PDB entry 7JTK | electron microscopy, 3.20 A resolution | chains Y and Z of the 39 polymer chains in the assembly

# Chain Y (and Z)
Name: Flagellar radial spoke protein 16
Source organism: Chlamydomonas reinhardtii
Notes: chain Z of this document is another copy of the same molecule, construct and numbering; everything in this record applies to it too
UniProt: A8IKR9 (A8IKR9_CHLRE); numbering as in UniProt (aligned over 1-346)
Amino-acid sequence (346 residues; each row starts with the number of its first residue):
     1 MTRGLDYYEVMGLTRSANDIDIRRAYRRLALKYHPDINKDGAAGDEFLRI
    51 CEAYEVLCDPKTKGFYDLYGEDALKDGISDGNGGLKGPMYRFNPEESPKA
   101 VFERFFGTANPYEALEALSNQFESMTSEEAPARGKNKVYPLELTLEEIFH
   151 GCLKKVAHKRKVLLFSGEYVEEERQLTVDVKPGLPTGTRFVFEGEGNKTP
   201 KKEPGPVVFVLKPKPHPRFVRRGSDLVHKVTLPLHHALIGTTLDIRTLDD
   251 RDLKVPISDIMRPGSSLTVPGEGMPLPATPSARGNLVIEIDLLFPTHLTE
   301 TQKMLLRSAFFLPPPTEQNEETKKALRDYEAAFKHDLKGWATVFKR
Disordered / not traced: 1-133

# Chain Y / chain Z interface
Contacting residue pairs - 79 pairs, chain Y then chain Z:
  Leu-234(Y) / Leu-238(Z)  hydrophobic
  His-235(Y) / Phe-310(Z)
  His-235(Y) / Phe-311(Z)
  Leu-238(Y) / Leu-234(Z)  hydrophobic
  Leu-238(Y) / Lys-303(Z)
  Leu-238(Y) / Leu-306(Z)  hydrophobic
  Ile-239(Y) / Lys-303(Z)
  Ile-239(Y) / Arg-307(Z)
  Ile-260(Y) / Phe-294(Z)  hydrophobic
  Ile-260(Y) / Pro-295(Z)
  Ile-260(Y) / Thr-296(Z)
  Ile-260(Y) / Leu-298(Z)  hydrophobic
  Met-261(Y) / Phe-294(Z)
  Arg-262(Y) / Phe-294(Z)
  Arg-262(Y) / Pro-295(Z)
  Arg-262(Y) / Thr-296(Z)
  Pro-263(Y) / Pro-263(Z)  hydrophobic
  Pro-263(Y) / Phe-294(Z)
  Leu-292(Y) / Pro-263(Z)
  Leu-292(Y) / Phe-294(Z)  hydrophobic
  Phe-294(Y) / Ile-260(Z)  hydrophobic
  Phe-294(Y) / Met-261(Z)
  Phe-294(Y) / Arg-262(Z)
  Phe-294(Y) / Pro-263(Z)
  Phe-294(Y) / Leu-292(Z)  hydrophobic
  Phe-294(Y) / Phe-294(Z)  hydrophobic
  Pro-295(Y) / Ile-260(Z)
  Thr-296(Y) / Ile-260(Z)
  Thr-296(Y) / Arg-262(Z)
  Thr-301(Y) / Leu-312(Z)
  Thr-301(Y) / Leu-326(Z)
  Gln-302(Y) / Ala-309(Z)  hydrogen bond (side chain-backbone)
  Lys-303(Y) / Leu-238(Z)
  Lys-303(Y) / Ile-239(Z)
  Met-304(Y) / Glu-330(Z)
  Leu-305(Y) / Ala-309(Z)  hydrophobic
  Leu-305(Y) / Tyr-329(Z)  hydrophobic
  Leu-306(Y) / Leu-306(Z)  hydrophobic
  Leu-306(Y) / Ala-309(Z)  hydrophobic
  Leu-306(Y) / Phe-310(Z)  hydrophobic
  Arg-307(Y) / His-235(Z)
  Arg-307(Y) / Ile-239(Z)
  Ser-308(Y) / Tyr-329(Z)  hydrogen bond
  Ser-308(Y) / Phe-333(Z)
  Ser-308(Y) / Trp-340(Z)
  Ala-309(Y) / Gln-302(Z)  hydrogen bond (backbone-side chain)
  Ala-309(Y) / Leu-305(Z)  hydrophobic
  Ala-309(Y) / Leu-306(Z)  hydrophobic
  Phe-310(Y) / His-235(Z)
  Phe-310(Y) / Gln-302(Z)
  Phe-311(Y) / His-235(Z)
  Phe-311(Y) / Trp-340(Z)
  Leu-312(Y) / Thr-301(Z)
  Leu-312(Y) / Trp-340(Z)
  Pro-313(Y) / Trp-340(Z)
  Asn-319(Y) / Lys-338(Z)
  Glu-321(Y) / Lys-338(Z)
  Thr-322(Y) / Lys-338(Z)
  Thr-322(Y) / Trp-340(Z)
  Ala-325(Y) / Ala-332(Z)  hydrophobic
  Leu-326(Y) / Thr-301(Z)
  Leu-326(Y) / Tyr-329(Z)  hydrophobic
  Asp-328(Y) / Asp-328(Z)
  Tyr-329(Y) / Leu-305(Z)  hydrophobic
  Tyr-329(Y) / Ser-308(Z)  hydrogen bond
  Tyr-329(Y) / Leu-326(Z)  hydrophobic
  Tyr-329(Y) / Tyr-329(Z)  hydrophobic
  Glu-330(Y) / Met-304(Z)
  Ala-332(Y) / Ala-325(Z)  hydrophobic
  Phe-333(Y) / Ser-308(Z)
  Lys-334(Y) / Met-304(Z)
  Lys-338(Y) / Asn-319(Z)  hydrogen bond (backbone-side chain)
  Lys-338(Y) / Glu-321(Z)
  Lys-338(Y) / Thr-322(Z)  hydrogen bond (backbone-side chain)
  Trp-340(Y) / Ser-308(Z)
  Trp-340(Y) / Phe-311(Z)
  Trp-340(Y) / Leu-312(Z)
  Trp-340(Y) / Pro-313(Z)
  Trp-340(Y) / Thr-322(Z)
Interface residues without a listed pair, chain Y (43 interface residues in all): His-297, Leu-298, Glu-317, Gly-339, Arg-346
Interface residues without a listed pair, chain Z (40 interface residues in all): Glu-317, Arg-346

# Overview
Chain Y and chain Z form an interface of 43 and 40 residues respectively, with 6 hydrogen bonds. Polar pairs
include Gln-302(Y)/Ala-309(Z), Ser-308(Y)/Tyr-329(Z) and Lys-338(Y)/Asn-319(Z).
Chain Y and chain Z are both Flagellar radial spoke protein 16 (Chlamydomonas reinhardtii); the structure,
Radial spoke 1 isolated from Chlamydomonas reinhardtii, was determined by electron microscopy (same
publication as 7JTS).
